1UBV - chain A; structure by X-ray diffraction, 2.50 A resolution.

== Chain A ==
Name: Farnesyl diphosphate synthase
Organism: Gallus gallus
Notes: EC 2.5.1.1; engineered mutation(s): F112A, F113S
UniProtKB: P08836 (FPPS_CHICK); numbering as in UniProt (aligned over 1-367)
Amino-acid sequence (367 residues; row label = number of the first residue in the row):
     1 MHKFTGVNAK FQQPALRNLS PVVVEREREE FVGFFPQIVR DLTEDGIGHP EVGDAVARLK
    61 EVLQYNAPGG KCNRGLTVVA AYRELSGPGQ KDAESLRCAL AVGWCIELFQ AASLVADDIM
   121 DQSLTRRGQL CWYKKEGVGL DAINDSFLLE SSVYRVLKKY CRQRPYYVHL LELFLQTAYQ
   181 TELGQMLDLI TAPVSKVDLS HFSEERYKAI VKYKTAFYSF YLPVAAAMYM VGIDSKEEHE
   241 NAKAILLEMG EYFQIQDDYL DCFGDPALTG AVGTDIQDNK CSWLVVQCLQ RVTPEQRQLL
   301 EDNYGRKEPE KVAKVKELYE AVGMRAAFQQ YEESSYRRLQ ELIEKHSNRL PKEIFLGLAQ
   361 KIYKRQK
Disordered / not traced: 1-19
Construct notes: conflict Ala112 (Phe in P08836), Ser113 (Phe in P08836), Ala271 (Lys in P08836)
From the paper describing this entry:
  - self-association interface (contacts with another copy of this molecule): Ile143, Asn144, Phe147, Leu148
  - catalytic residues: Lys214 (proposed by the authors, not directly observed)

== Overview ==
From the paper: the catalytic residue Lys214; a self-association interface involving Ile143, Asn144 and Phe147
among others.
Chain A is Farnesyl diphosphate synthase (Gallus gallus); the structure, Structure of farnesyl pyrophosphate
synthetase, was determined by X-ray diffraction together with 1UBW, 1UBX and 1UBY from the same study.
